Entry 9QWK (X-ray diffraction, 2.27 A resolution); this record covers chains A and B of the 4 polymer chains in the assembly.

# Chain A
Name: Beta-2-microglobulin, T-cell surface glycoprotein CD1c
Organism: Homo sapiens
UniProt: chimeric construct of P61769, P29017: residues -108 to -11 from P61769 (B2MG_HUMAN) positions 21-118 (UniProt number = residue number + 129); residues 6-279 from P29017 positions 24-297 (UniProt number = residue number + 18)
Amino-acid sequence (442 residues; row label = number of the first residue in the row; numbers below 1 keep their minus sign (Met-128 is residue -128)):
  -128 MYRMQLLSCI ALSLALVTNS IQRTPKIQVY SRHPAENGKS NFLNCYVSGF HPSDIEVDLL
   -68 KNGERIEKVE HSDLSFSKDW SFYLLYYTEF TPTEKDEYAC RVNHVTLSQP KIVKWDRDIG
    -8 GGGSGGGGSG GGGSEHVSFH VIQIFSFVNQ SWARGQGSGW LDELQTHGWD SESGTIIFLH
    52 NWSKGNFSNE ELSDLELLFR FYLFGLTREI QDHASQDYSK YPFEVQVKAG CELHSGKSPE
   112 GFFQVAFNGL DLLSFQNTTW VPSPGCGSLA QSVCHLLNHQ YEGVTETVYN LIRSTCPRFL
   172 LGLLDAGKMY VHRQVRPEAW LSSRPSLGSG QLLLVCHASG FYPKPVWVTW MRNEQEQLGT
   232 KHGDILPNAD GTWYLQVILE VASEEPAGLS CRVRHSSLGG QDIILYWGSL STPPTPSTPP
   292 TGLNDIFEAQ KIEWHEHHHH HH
Disordered / not traced: -128 to 6, 257-260, 280-313
Disulfides: Cys102-Cys167, Cys207-Cys262
Covalently attached groups: glycan linked to Asn57
Differences from the reference sequence: initiating methionine (-128); expression tag (-127 to -109, 280-313); linker (-10 to 5)
Swiss-Prot annotation at these positions:
  - modified residue: Gln-107 (Pyrrolidone carboxylic acid)
  - glycosylation: Ile-108 (N-linked (Glc) (glycation) isoleucine), Lys-90 (N-linked (Glc) (glycation) lysine), Lys-68 (N-linked (Glc) (glycation) lysine), Lys-61 (N-linked (Glc) (glycation) lysine), Lys-51 (N-linked (Glc) (glycation) lysine), Lys-18 (N-linked (Glc) (glycation) lysine), Lys-15 (N-linked (Glc) (glycation) lysine), Asn20 (N-linked (GlcNAc...) asparagine), Asn52 (N-linked (GlcNAc...) asparagine), Asn57 (N-linked (GlcNAc...) asparagine), Asn128 (N-linked (GlcNAc...) asparagine)

# Chain B
Name: Beta-2-microglobulin, T-cell surface glycoprotein CD1c
Organism: Homo sapiens
UniProt: chimeric construct of P61769, P29017: residues 1-98 from P61769 (B2MG_HUMAN) positions 21-118 (UniProt number = residue number + 20); residues 115-388 from P29017 positions 24-297 (UniProt number = residue number - 91)
Amino-acid sequence (442 residues; numbered -19 to 422; the number before each row is that of its first residue; numbers below 1 keep their minus sign (Met-19 is residue -19)):
   -19 MYRMQLLSCI ALSLALVTNS IQRTPKIQVY SRHPAENGKS NFLNCYVSGF HPSDIEVDLL
    41 KNGERIEKVE HSDLSFSKDW SFYLLYYTEF TPTEKDEYAC RVNHVTLSQP KIVKWDRDIG
   101 GGGSGGGGSG GGGSEHVSFH VIQIFSFVNQ SWARGQGSGW LDELQTHGWD SESGTIIFLH
   161 NWSKGNFSNE ELSDLELLFR FYLFGLTREI QDHASQDYSK YPFEVQVKAG CELHSGKSPE
   221 GFFQVAFNGL DLLSFQNTTW VPSPGCGSLA QSVCHLLNHQ YEGVTETVYN LIRSTCPRFL
   281 LGLLDAGKMY VHRQVRPEAW LSSRPSLGSG QLLLVCHASG FYPKPVWVTW MRNEQEQLGT
   341 KHGDILPNAD GTWYLQVILE VASEEPAGLS CRVRHSSLGG QDIILYWGSL STPPTPSTPP
   401 TGLNDIFEAQ KIEWHEHHHH HH
Disordered / not traced: -19 to 0, 105-422
Disulfides: Cys25-Cys80
Differences from the reference sequence: initiating methionine (-19); expression tag (-18 to 0, 389-422); linker (99-114)
Swiss-Prot annotation at these positions:
  - modified residue: Gln2 (Pyrrolidone carboxylic acid)
  - glycosylation: Ile1 (N-linked (Glc) (glycation) isoleucine), Lys19 (N-linked (Glc) (glycation) lysine), Lys41 (N-linked (Glc) (glycation) lysine), Lys48 (N-linked (Glc) (glycation) lysine), Lys58 (N-linked (Glc) (glycation) lysine), Lys91 (N-linked (Glc) (glycation) lysine), Lys94 (N-linked (Glc) (glycation) lysine), Asn129 (N-linked (GlcNAc...) asparagine), Asn161 (N-linked (GlcNAc...) asparagine), Asn166 (N-linked (GlcNAc...) asparagine), Asn237 (N-linked (GlcNAc...) asparagine)

# How chain A and chain B interact
Residue-residue contacts (64):
  Ile13(A) - Leu54(B)
  Ile13(A) - Ser55(B)
  Ile13(A) - Phe56(B)  hydrophobic
  Ile15(A) - Ser33(B)
  Gln27(A) - Leu54(B)
  Ser29(A) - Leu54(B)
  Trp31(A) - Asp53(B)
  Trp31(A) - Leu54(B)
  Trp31(A) - Ser55(B)
  Gln36(A) - Asp53(B)  hydrogen bond
  Glu95(A) - His31(B)
  Glu95(A) - Pro32(B)
  Glu95(A) - Ser33(B)  hydrogen bond
  Glu95(A) - Phe62(B)
  Gln97(A) - His31(B)  hydrogen bond
  Gln97(A) - Phe56(B)
  Gln97(A) - Trp60(B)  hydrogen bond (side chain-backbone)
  Gln97(A) - Phe62(B)
  Val98(A) - Phe56(B)
  Gln115(A) - Trp60(B)
  Val116(A) - Trp60(B)
  Ala117(A) - Trp60(B)  hydrophobic
  Asn119(A) - Ile1(B)  hydrogen bond (backbone-backbone)
  Asn119(A) - His31(B)
  Gly120(A) - His31(B)
  Gly120(A) - Asp59(B)
  Gly120(A) - Trp60(B)
  Leu121(A) - Ile1(B)  hydrophobic
  Asp122(A) - Trp60(B)  hydrogen bond
  Glu189(A) - His13(B)  salt bridge
  Glu189(A) - Pro14(B)
  Trp191(A) - Pro14(B)  hydrophobic
  Ser193(A) - Asp98(B)  hydrogen bond
  Ser194(A) - Asp98(B)
  Arg195(A) - Asp96(B)  salt bridge
  Arg195(A) - Asp98(B)
  Val206(A) - Asp98(B)
  Val206(A) - Ile99(B)  hydrophobic
  His208(A) - Asp98(B)  hydrogen bond (side chain-backbone)
  Ser210(A) - Arg12(B)  hydrogen bond (side chain-backbone)
  Gly211(A) - Arg12(B)
  Lys232(A) - Ser104(B)
  His233(A) - Ser104(B)
  Gly234(A) - Ser104(B)
  Asp235(A) - Lys6(B)  salt bridge
  Asp235(A) - Gln8(B)  hydrogen bond
  Asp235(A) - Ser104(B)  hydrogen bond (backbone-backbone)
  Leu237(A) - Gln8(B)
  Leu237(A) - Tyr10(B)
  Leu237(A) - Tyr26(B)  hydrophobic
  Pro238(A) - Tyr10(B)  hydrogen bond (backbone-side chain)
  Pro238(A) - Tyr26(B)  hydrophobic
  Pro238(A) - Leu65(B)
  Asn239(A) - Arg12(B)
  Asn239(A) - Asn24(B)  hydrogen bond
  Asn239(A) - Leu65(B)
  Ala240(A) - Leu65(B)
  Ala240(A) - Tyr67(B)  hydrophobic
  Asp241(A) - Arg12(B)  salt bridge
  Thr243(A) - Arg12(B)  hydrogen bond
  Tyr245(A) - Tyr10(B)  hydrophobic
  Tyr245(A) - Ser11(B)
  Gln247(A) - Ile99(B)  hydrogen bond (side chain-backbone)
  Ile249(A) - Ile99(B)  hydrophobic
Interface residues without a listed pair, chain A (42 interface residues in all): Gln14, Ser17, Gly39, Lys99
Interface residues without a listed pair, chain B (29 interface residues in all): Arg3, Lys58, Gly100

# Overview
42 residues of chain A face 29 of chain B across their interface; the contacts include 15 hydrogen bonds and 4
salt bridges. Polar pairs include Glu189(A)-His13(B), Arg195(A)-Asp96(B) and Asp235(A)-Lys6(B).
Both chains are Beta-2-microglobulin, T-cell surface glycoprotein CD1c (Homo sapiens). Entry 9QWK (Crystal
structure of S2c-a5b6 TCR in complex with CD1c) was determined by X-ray diffraction, deposited together with
9QWJ.
